PDB entry 7QHM | electron microscopy, 2.80 A resolution | chains Q and V of the 26 polymer chains in the assembly

[Chain Q]
Name: Cytochrome c oxidase subunit 1
Source organism: Corynebacterium glutamicum ATCC 13032
Notes: EC 7.1.1.9
UniProtKB: Q79VD7 (COX1_CORGL); numbering as in UniProt (aligned over 1-584)
Sequence (594 residues; numbered 1 to 594; the number before each row is that of its first residue):
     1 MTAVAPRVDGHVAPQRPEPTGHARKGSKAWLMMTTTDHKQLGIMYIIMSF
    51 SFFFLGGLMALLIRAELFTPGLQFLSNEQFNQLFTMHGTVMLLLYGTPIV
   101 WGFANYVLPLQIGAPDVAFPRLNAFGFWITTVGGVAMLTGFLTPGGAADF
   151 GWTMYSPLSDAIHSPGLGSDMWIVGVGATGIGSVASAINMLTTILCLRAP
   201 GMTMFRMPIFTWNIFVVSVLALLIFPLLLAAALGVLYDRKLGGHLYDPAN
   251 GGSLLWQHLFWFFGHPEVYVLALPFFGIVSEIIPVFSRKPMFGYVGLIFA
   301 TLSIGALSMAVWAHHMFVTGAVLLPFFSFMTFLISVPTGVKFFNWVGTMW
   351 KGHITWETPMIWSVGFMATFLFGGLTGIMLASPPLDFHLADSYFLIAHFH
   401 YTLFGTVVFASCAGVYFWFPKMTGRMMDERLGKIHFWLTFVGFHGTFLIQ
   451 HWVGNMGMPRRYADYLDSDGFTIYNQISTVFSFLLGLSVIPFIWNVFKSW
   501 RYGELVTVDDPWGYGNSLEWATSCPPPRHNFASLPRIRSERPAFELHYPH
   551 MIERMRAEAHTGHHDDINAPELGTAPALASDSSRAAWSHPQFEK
Not modelled in the structure: 1, 578-594
Construct notes: expression tag (585-594)
Swiss-Prot annotation at these positions:
  - binding site (Fe(II)-heme a): His-87, His-400
  - binding site (Cu cation): His-265, Tyr-269, His-314, His-315
  - binding site (heme a3): His-398
  - cross-link: His-265 to Tyr-269 (1'-histidyl-3'-tyrosine (His-Tyr))
Bound ions: Ca2+: Glu-66, Thr-69, Gly-71, Gln-73; heme-as Fe site 1: His-87, His-400; Cu ion: His-265, His-314, His-315 (together with azide ion); heme-as Fe site 2 near His-398 (its only coordinating residue here)
Residues lining bound ligands:
  - 1,2-Distearoyl-sn-glycerophosphoethanolamine (3PE), molecule 1: Leu-233, Leu-236, Tyr-237, Leu-241
  - 1,2-Distearoyl-sn-glycerophosphoethanolamine (3PE), molecule 2: Phe-292, Phe-343, Val-346, Gly-347, Trp-350, Lys-351, Thr-561
  - 1,2-Distearoyl-sn-glycerophosphoethanolamine (3PE), molecule 3: Val-295, Gly-296, Phe-299, Ala-300, Ser-303, Ala-306, Val-336, Pro-337, Val-340
  - 1,2-Distearoyl-sn-glycerophosphoethanolamine (3PE), molecule 4: Trp-356, Ile-361, Val-364, Ala-368, Phe-436, Trp-437, Phe-440, His-444
  - heme-as (HAS), molecule 1: Phe-53, Phe-54, Gly-57, Leu-58, Ala-60, Leu-61, Ile-63, Arg-64, Phe-80, Phe-84, Thr-85, His-87, Gly-88, Met-91, Leu-92, Gly-151, Trp-152, Tyr-393, Ile-396, Phe-399, His-400, Leu-403, Phe-404, Val-407, Val-408, Phe-447, Gln-450, Arg-460, Arg-461, Tyr-462, Ser-482, Leu-485, Gly-486, Leu-487, Val-489, Ile-490
  - heme-as (HAS), molecule 2: Trp-152, Trp-261, Val-268, Tyr-269, Ala-272, His-314, His-315, Thr-331, Ser-335, Thr-338, Gly-339, Phe-342, Phe-343, Phe-370, Leu-371, Gly-374, Leu-375, Gly-377, Ile-378, Leu-380, Ala-381, Asp-386, Leu-389, Ala-390, Asp-391, Leu-395, His-398, Phe-399, Thr-402, Leu-403, Thr-406, Arg-460, Arg-461
  - IX7 ([(2R)-3-[[(1S,2R,3R,4S,5S,6R)-2-[(2R,3S,4S,5S,6R)-6-(hexadecanoyloxymethyl)-3,4,5-tris(oxidanyl)oxan-2-yl]oxy-6-[(2R,3S,4S,5S,6R)-6-(hydroxymethyl)-3,4,5-tris(oxidanyl)oxan-2-yl]oxy-3,4,5-tris(oxidanyl)cyclohexyl]oxy-oxidanyl-phosphoryl]oxy-2-undecanoyloxy-propyl] (10S)-10-methylhenicosanoate): Leu-58, Leu-62, Phe-74, Leu-75, Gln-79
  - oxygen molecule (OXY): Thr-89, Leu-93, Trp-152, Trp-172, Val-176, Leu-228, Phe-263
From the paper describing this entry:
  - catalytic residues: Asp-116, Glu-267, Lys-341, His-529
  - binding site for oxygen molecule: Leu-93, Trp-152, Trp-172, Val-176
  - binding site for heme-as: Arg-460

[Chain V]
Name: Uncharacterized membrane protein Cgl2017/cg2211
Source organism: Corynebacterium glutamicum ATCC 13032
UniProtKB: Q8NP09 (Y2017_CORGL); numbering as in UniProt (aligned over 1-147)
Sequence (147 residues; numbered 1 to 147; the number before each row is that of its first residue):
     1 MAGSSHTIEPEIYRGVSTLDEPSAAWGWHGLKRNTIQLAGWISVLFMLGY
    51 NFGNHKGHVETIWLLVITALLVIGLLIHLFEPKLSQVRTITSRNKPVGHV
   101 EPDWTYDQATLTGTWGNLTDSQLRSVNIEPSRVAHLRAADSAKELDN
Not modelled in the structure: 1-4, 140-147
Residues lining bound ligands:
  - 9YF ((2R)-2-(hexadecanoyloxy)-3-{[(S)-hydroxy{[(1R,2R,3R,4R,5R,6S)-2,3,4,5,6-pentahydroxycyclohexyl]oxy}phosphoryl]oxy}propyl (9S)-9-methyloctadecanoate): Val-59, Glu-60, Trp-63, Ile-67
  - diacyl glycerol (DGA), molecule 1: Leu-45, Phe-46, Gly-49, Phe-52
  - diacyl glycerol (DGA), molecule 2: Val-59, Ile-62, Trp-63, Val-66, Ile-67, Leu-70
  - IX7 ([(2R)-3-[[(1S,2R,3R,4S,5S,6R)-2-[(2R,3S,4S,5S,6R)-6-(hexadecanoyloxymethyl)-3,4,5-tris(oxidanyl)oxan-2-yl]oxy-6-[(2R,3S,4S,5S,6R)-6-(hydroxymethyl)-3,4,5-tris(oxidanyl)oxan-2-yl]oxy-3,4,5-tris(oxidanyl)cyclohexyl]oxy-oxidanyl-phosphoryl]oxy-2-undecanoyloxy-propyl] (10S)-10-methylhenicosanoate): Lys-56, Gly-57, His-58, Val-59, Ile-62, Val-66
  - lycopene (LYC): Ile-36, Ala-39, Gly-40, Ser-43, Leu-71, Gly-74, Leu-75, Ile-77, His-78

[Interface between chain Q and chain V]
Contacting residue pairs (81; chain Q residue first):
  Thr-2(Q) / Val-126(V)
  Thr-2(Q) / Asn-127(V)  hydrogen bond (side chain-backbone)
  Thr-2(Q) / Ile-128(V)
  Thr-2(Q) / Arg-132(V)  hydrogen bond (backbone-side chain)
  Ala-3(Q) / Arg-132(V)
  Val-4(Q) / Ala-109(V)
  Val-4(Q) / Thr-110(V)
  Val-4(Q) / Leu-111(V)  hydrophobic
  Val-4(Q) / Ile-128(V)  hydrophobic
  Val-4(Q) / Arg-132(V)
  Ala-5(Q) / Ala-109(V)  hydrogen bond (backbone-backbone)
  Ala-5(Q) / Thr-110(V)
  Ala-5(Q) / Arg-137(V)
  Pro-6(Q) / Thr-110(V)
  Arg-7(Q) / Tyr-106(V)
  Arg-7(Q) / Thr-112(V)
  Val-8(Q) / Tyr-106(V)  hydrogen bond (backbone-side chain)
  His-11(Q) / Asp-103(V)  salt bridge
  His-11(Q) / Tyr-106(V)
  Ala-13(Q) / Asp-103(V)
  Pro-14(Q) / Asp-103(V)
  Arg-16(Q) / Glu-101(V)
  Arg-24(Q) / Leu-19(V)
  Arg-24(Q) / Asp-20(V)  salt bridge
  Lys-25(Q) / Asp-20(V)
  Lys-25(Q) / Glu-21(V)  salt bridge
  Arg-288(Q) / Arg-93(V)
  Glu-357(Q) / Ser-92(V)  hydrogen bond
  Arg-425(Q) / Gln-86(V)  hydrogen bond
  Met-426(Q) / Thr-91(V)
  Glu-429(Q) / Thr-91(V)
  Trp-494(Q) / Leu-84(V)  hydrophobic
  Tyr-502(Q) / Leu-84(V)
  Tyr-502(Q) / Ser-85(V)
  Tyr-502(Q) / Gln-86(V)
  Tyr-502(Q) / Val-87(V)  hydrogen bond (backbone-backbone)
  Gly-503(Q) / Gln-86(V)
  Glu-504(Q) / Val-87(V)
  Glu-504(Q) / Thr-89(V)  hydrogen bond
  Glu-504(Q) / Ile-90(V)  hydrogen bond (side chain-backbone)
  Glu-504(Q) / Thr-91(V)  hydrogen bond (side chain-backbone)
  Glu-504(Q) / Asn-94(V)  hydrogen bond
  Leu-505(Q) / Gln-86(V)
  Leu-505(Q) / Asn-94(V)  hydrogen bond (backbone-side chain)
  Val-506(Q) / Asn-94(V)
  Thr-507(Q) / Asn-94(V)  hydrogen bond (backbone-side chain)
  Thr-507(Q) / Lys-95(V)  hydrogen bond (side chain-backbone)
  Thr-507(Q) / Pro-96(V)
  Thr-507(Q) / His-99(V)
  Thr-507(Q) / Glu-101(V)
  Val-508(Q) / Arg-93(V)
  Val-508(Q) / Asn-94(V)
  Val-508(Q) / Lys-95(V)
  Val-508(Q) / Glu-101(V)
  Asp-509(Q) / Glu-101(V)  hydrogen bond (backbone-side chain)
  Pro-511(Q) / Ser-92(V)  hydrogen bond (backbone-side chain)
  Pro-511(Q) / Arg-93(V)  hydrogen bond (backbone-backbone)
  Pro-511(Q) / Asn-94(V)  hydrogen bond (backbone-backbone)
  Trp-512(Q) / Ser-92(V)
  Trp-512(Q) / Arg-93(V)
  Gly-513(Q) / Arg-93(V)
  Tyr-514(Q) / Arg-93(V)  hydrogen bond
  Ser-533(Q) / Asp-103(V)
  Ser-533(Q) / Thr-105(V)  hydrogen bond
  Leu-534(Q) / Thr-105(V)
  Pro-535(Q) / Gln-108(V)
  Arg-536(Q) / Gln-108(V)  hydrogen bond (backbone-side chain)
  Arg-536(Q) / Trp-115(V)
  Glu-545(Q) / Trp-115(V)
  Leu-546(Q) / Trp-104(V)
  Leu-546(Q) / Gln-108(V)
  Leu-546(Q) / Trp-115(V)  hydrogen bond (backbone-side chain)
  His-547(Q) / Trp-104(V)
  Pro-549(Q) / Trp-115(V)
  Pro-549(Q) / Leu-118(V)  hydrophobic
  His-550(Q) / Gln-122(V)
  Ile-552(Q) / Ser-125(V)
  Ile-552(Q) / Val-126(V)  hydrophobic
  Glu-553(Q) / Ser-121(V)  hydrogen bond
  Glu-553(Q) / Gln-122(V)  hydrogen bond
  Glu-553(Q) / Ser-125(V)
Also at the interface, not in a pair above, chain Q (43 interface residues in all): Lys-498
Also at the interface, not in a pair above, chain V (40 interface residues in all): Lys-83, Val-97, Thr-114, Thr-119

[In short]
43 residues of chain Q and 40 residues of chain V are in contact, with 24 hydrogen bonds and 3 salt bridges.
Polar contacts include His-11(Q)/Asp-103(V), Arg-24(Q)/Asp-20(V) and Lys-25(Q)/Glu-21(V). The paper reports
catalytic residues Asp-116(Q), Glu-267(Q) and Lys-341(Q) among others; a binding site for oxygen molecule at
Leu-93(Q), Trp-152(Q) and Trp-172(Q) among others.
Here chain Q is Cytochrome c oxidase subunit 1 and chain V is Uncharacterized membrane protein Cgl2017/cg2211,
both from Corynebacterium glutamicum ATCC 13032. Entry 7QHM (Cytochrome bcc-aa3 supercomplex (respiratory
supercomplex III2/IV2) from Corynebacterium glutamicum (stigmatellin and azide bound)) was determined by
electron microscopy together with 7QHO from the same study.
